2Y7C - chains C and E of the 5 polymer chains in the assembly; structure by electron microscopy, 18.00 A resolution (very low resolution: no residue pairs are listed; an interface is given only as per-side residue counts).

# Chain C
Name: Type I restriction enzyme ecoki M protein
Source organism: Escherichia coli
Notes: EC 3.1.21.3, 2.1.1.72
UniProt: P08957 (T1MK_ECOLI); numbering as in UniProt (aligned over 1-529)
Chain sequence (529 residues; each row starts with the number of its first residue):
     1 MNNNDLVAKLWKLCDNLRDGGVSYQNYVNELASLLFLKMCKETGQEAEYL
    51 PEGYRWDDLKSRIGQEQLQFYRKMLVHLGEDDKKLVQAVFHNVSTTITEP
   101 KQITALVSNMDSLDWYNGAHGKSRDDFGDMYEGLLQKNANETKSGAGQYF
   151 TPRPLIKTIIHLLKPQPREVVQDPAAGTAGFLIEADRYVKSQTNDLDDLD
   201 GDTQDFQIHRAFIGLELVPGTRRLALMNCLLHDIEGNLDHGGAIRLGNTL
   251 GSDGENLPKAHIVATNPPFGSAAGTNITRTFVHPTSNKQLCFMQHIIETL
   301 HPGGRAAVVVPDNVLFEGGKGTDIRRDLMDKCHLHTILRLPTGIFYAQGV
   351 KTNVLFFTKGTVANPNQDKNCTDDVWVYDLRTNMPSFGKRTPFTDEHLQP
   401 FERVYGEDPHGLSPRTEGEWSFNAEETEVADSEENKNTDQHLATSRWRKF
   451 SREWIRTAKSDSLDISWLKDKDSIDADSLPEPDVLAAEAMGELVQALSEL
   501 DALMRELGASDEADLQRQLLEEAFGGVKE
UniProt features mapped onto this chain:
  - binding site (S-adenosyl-L-methionine): Gln148 to Arg153, Thr178 to Gly180, Glu216

# Chain E
Name: Gene 0.3 protein
Source organism: Enterobacteria phage T7
UniProt: P03775 (V03_BPT7); residues -4 to 111 here correspond to UniProt positions 1-116 (UniProt number = residue number + 5)
Chain sequence (116 residues; each row starts with the number of its first residue; numbers below 1 keep their minus sign (Met-4 is residue -4)):
    -4 MAMSNMTYNNVFDHAYEMLKENIRYDDIRDTDDLHDAIHMAADNAVPHYY
    46 ADIFSVMASEGIDLEFEDSGLMPDTKDVIRILQARIYEQLTIDLWEDAED
    96 LLNEYLEEVEEYEEDE
Not modelled in the structure: -4 to 0, 107-111

# Chain C / chain E interface
At this resolution (18 A) residue pairs are not listed: 20 residues of chain C and 16 of chain E lie at the interface.

# Overview
The interface between chain C and chain E involves 20 residues on one side and 16 on the other. From UniProt:
10 S-adenosyl-L-methionine-binding residues on chain C.
Chain C is Type I restriction enzyme ecoki M protein (Escherichia coli) and chain E is Gene 0.3 protein
(Enterobacteria phage T7); the structure, Atomic model of the Ocr-bound methylase complex from the Type I
restriction-modification enzyme EcoKI (M2S1). Based ..., was determined by electron microscopy, deposited
together with 2Y7H.
